PDB entry 8G00 | electron microscopy, 3.40 A resolution | chains I and R of the 8 polymer chains in the assembly

# Chain I
Name: DNA-directed RNA polymerase subunit beta
From: Escherichia coli
Notes: EC 2.7.7.6
UniProtKB: P0A8V2 (RPOB_ECOLI); residues 1-1342 here = UniProt positions 1-1342
Chain sequence (1342 residues; each row starts with the number of its first residue):
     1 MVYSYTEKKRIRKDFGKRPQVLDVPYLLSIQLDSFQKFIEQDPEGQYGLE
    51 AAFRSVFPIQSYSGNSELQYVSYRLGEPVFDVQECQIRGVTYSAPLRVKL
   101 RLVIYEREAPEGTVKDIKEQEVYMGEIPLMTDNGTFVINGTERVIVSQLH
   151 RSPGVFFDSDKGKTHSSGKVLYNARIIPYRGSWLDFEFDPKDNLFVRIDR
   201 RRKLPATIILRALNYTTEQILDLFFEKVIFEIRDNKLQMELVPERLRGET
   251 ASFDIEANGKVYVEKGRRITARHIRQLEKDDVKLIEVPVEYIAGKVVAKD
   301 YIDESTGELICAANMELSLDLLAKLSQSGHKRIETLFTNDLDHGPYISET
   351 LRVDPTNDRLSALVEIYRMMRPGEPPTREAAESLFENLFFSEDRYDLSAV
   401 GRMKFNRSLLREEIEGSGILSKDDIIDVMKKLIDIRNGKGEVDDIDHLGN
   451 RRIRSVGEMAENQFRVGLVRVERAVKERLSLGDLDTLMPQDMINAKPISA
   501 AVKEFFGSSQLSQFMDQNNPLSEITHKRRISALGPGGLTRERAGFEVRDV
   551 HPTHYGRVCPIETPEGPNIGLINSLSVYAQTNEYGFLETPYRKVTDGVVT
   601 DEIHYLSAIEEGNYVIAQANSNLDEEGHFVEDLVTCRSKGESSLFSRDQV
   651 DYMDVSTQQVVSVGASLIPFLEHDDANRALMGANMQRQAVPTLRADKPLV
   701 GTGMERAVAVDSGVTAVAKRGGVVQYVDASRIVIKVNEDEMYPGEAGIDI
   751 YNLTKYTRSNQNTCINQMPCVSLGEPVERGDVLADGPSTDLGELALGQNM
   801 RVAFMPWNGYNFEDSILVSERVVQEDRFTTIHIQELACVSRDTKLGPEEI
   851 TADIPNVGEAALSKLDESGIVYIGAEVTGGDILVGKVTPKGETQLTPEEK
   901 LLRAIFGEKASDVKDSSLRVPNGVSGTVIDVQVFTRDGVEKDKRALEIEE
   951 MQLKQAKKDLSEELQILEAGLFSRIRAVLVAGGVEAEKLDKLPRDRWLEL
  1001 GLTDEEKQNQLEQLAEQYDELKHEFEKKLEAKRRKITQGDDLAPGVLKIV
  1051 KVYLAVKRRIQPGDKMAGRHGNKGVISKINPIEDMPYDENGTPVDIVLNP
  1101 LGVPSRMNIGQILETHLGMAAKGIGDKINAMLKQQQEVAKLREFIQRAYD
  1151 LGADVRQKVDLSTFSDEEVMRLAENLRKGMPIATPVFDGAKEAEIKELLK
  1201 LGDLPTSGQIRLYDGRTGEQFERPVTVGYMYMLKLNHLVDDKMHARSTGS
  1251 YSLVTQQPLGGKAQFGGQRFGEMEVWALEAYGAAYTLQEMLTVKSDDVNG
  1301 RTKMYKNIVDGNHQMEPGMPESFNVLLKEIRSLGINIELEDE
Not modelled in the structure: 1, 891-914, 1342
Swiss-Prot annotation at these positions:
  - modified residue (N6-acetyllysine): Lys1022, Lys1200
  - mutagenesis: Ile561 (I561S: Resistant to antibiotics salinamide A and B), Ile569 (I569S: Resistant to antibiotics salinamide A and B), Ala665 (A665E: Resistant to antibiotics salinamide A and B), Asp675 (D675A/G: Resistant to antibiotics salinamide A and B), Asn677 (N677H/K: Resistant to antibiotics salinamide A and B), Leu680 (L680M: Resistant to antibiotics salinamide A and B), Glu813 (E813K: Disrupts the enzyme's active center)

# Chain R
Molecule: 47-nt RNA strand
From: Escherichia coli
Sequence (47 nucleotides; each row starts with the number of its first residue):
     1 GCAGAGGUUCUAGCUACACCCUCUAUAAAAAACUAAGGACCACACGA
Metal / ion sites: Mg2+: A47 (shared with 3 residues of chain J)

# Interface between chain I and chain R
Pairs across the interface (29):
  Ser509(I) - A42(R)  sugar contact
  Gln510(I) - A42(R)  hydrogen bond to the sugar
  Gln510(I) - C43(R)  phosphate contact
  Gln513(I) - C43(R)  hydrogen bond to the sugar
  Gln513(I) - A44(R)  sugar contact
  Arg540(I) - C43(R)  salt bridge to the phosphate
  Arg540(I) - A44(R)  salt bridge to the phosphate
  Pro564(I) - C45(R)  phosphate contact
  Glu565(I) - G46(R)  phosphate contact
  Glu565(I) - A47(R)  phosphate contact
  Asn568(I) - A44(R)  phosphate contact
  Ile572(I) - A44(R)  phosphate contact
  Arg687(I) - C45(R)  salt bridge to the phosphate
  Gln688(I) - C45(R)  hydrogen bond to the sugar
  Gln688(I) - G46(R)  sugar contact
  Asn856(I) - U34(R)  base contact
  Asn856(I) - A35(R)  base contact
  Asp915(I) - A35(R)  sugar contact
  Lys1073(I) - A47(R)  phosphate contact
  His1237(I) - C45(R)  hydrogen bond to the sugar
  His1237(I) - G46(R)  sugar contact
  Ser1250(I) - G37(R)  hydrogen bond to the base
  Ser1250(I) - G38(R)  phosphate contact
  Tyr1251(I) - G38(R)  phosphate contact
  Ser1252(I) - A39(R)  phosphate contact
  Leu1253(I) - A39(R)  sugar contact
  Leu1259(I) - A39(R)  phosphate contact
  Lys1306(I) - C17(R)  hydrogen bond to the phosphate
  Lys1306(I) - A18(R)  salt bridge to the phosphate
Other interface residues (no listed pair), chain I (25 interface residues in all): Arg529, Leu533, Asn684, Lys1065, Gln1264
Other interface residues (no listed pair), chain R (14 interface residues in all): C10

# Summary
25 residues of chain I face 14 of chain R across their interface, with 6 hydrogen bonds and 4 salt bridges.
Among the polar pairs are Ser1250(I)-G37(R), Gln510(I)-A42(R) and Gln513(I)-C43(R). UniProt lists 7
mutagenesis sites on chain I.
Chain I is DNA-directed RNA polymerase subunit beta and chain R is a 47-nt RNA strand, both from Escherichia
coli; the structure, Cryo-EM structure of 3DVA component 0 of Escherichia coli que-PEC (paused elongation
complex) RNA Polymerase minus ..., was determined by electron microscopy, deposited together with 8F3C, 8G1S,
8G2W, 8G4W, 8G7E and 8G8Z.
